3CIC - chain A; structure by X-ray diffraction, 1.75 A resolution.

# Chain A
Protein: Beta-secretase 1
From: Homo sapiens
Notes: EC 3.4.23.46
UniProtKB: P56817 (BACE1_HUMAN); numbering as in UniProt (aligned over 58-447)
Amino-acid sequence (390 residues; each row starts with the number of its first residue):
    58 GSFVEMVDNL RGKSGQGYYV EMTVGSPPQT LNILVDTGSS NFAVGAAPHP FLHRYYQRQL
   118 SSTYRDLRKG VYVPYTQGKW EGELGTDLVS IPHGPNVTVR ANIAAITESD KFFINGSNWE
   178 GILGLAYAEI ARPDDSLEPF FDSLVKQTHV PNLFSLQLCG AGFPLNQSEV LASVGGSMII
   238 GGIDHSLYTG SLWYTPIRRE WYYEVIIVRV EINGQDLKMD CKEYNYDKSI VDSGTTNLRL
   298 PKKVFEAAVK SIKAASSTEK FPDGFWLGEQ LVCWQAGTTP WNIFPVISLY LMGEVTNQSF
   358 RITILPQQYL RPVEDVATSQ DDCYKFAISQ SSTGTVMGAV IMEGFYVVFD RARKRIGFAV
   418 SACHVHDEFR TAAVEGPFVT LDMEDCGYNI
Disulfides: C216-C420, C278-C443, C330-C380
Residues lining bound ligands:
  - 316 (N'-[(1S,2S)-2-[(2S)-4-benzyl-3-oxopiperazin-2-yl]-1-(3,5-difluorobenzyl)-2-hydroxyethyl]-5-methyl-N,N-dipropylbenzene-1,3-dicarboxamide): S71, G72, Q73, G74, L91, D93, G95, S96, V130, P131, Y132, T133, Q134, G135, K168, F169, I171, W176, I179, I187, Y259, I287, D289, G291, T292, T293, R296
  - d(-)-tartaric acid (TAR): R68, N89, H110, R111, N175
Curated features (UniProtKB/Swiss-Prot):
  - active site: D93, D289
  - modified residue (N6-acetyllysine): K126, K275, K279, K285, K299, K300, K307
  - glycosylation (N-linked (GlcNAc...) asparagine): N153, N172, N223, N354
  - mutagenesis: D93 (D93N: Decreases beta-cleaved soluble APP production), D284 (D284N: Almost abolishes beta-cleaved soluble APP production)

# Summary
Ligands of chain A: compound 316 and d(-)-tartaric acid. UniProt lists active-site residues D93 and D289 and 2
mutagenesis sites.
Chain A is Beta-secretase 1 (Homo sapiens); the structure, Structure of BACE Bound to SCH709583, was
determined by X-ray diffraction, deposited together with 3CIB and 3CID.
